2WDD - chain A; structure by X-ray diffraction, 1.50 A resolution.

# Chain A
Name: Sulfur oxidation protein soxb
Source organism: Thermus thermophilus
Notes: EC 3.12.2.1
UniProt: Q72IT0 (Q72IT0_THET2); residue numbers follow UniProt; this construct covers 24-573
Chain sequence (562 residues; row label = number of the first residue in the row):
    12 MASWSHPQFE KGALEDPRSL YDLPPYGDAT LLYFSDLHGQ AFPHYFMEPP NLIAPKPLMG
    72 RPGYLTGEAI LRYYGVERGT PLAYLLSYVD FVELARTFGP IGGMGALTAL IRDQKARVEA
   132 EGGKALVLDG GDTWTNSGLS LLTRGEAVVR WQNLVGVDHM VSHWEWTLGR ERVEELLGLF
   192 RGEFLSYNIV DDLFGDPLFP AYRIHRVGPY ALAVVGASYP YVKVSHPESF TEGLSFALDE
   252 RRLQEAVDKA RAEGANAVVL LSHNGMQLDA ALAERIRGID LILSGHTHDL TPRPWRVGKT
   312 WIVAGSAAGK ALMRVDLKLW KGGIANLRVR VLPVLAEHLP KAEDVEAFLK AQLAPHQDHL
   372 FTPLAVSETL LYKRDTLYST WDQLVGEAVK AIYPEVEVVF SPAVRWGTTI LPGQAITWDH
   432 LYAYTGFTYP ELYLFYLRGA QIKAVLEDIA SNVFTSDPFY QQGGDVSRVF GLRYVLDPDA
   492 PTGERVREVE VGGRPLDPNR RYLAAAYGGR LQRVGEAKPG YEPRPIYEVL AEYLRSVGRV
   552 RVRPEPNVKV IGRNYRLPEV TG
Unresolved in the structure: 12-30
Bound ions: Mn2+ site 1: Asp47, His49, Asp143, His299; Mn2+ site 2: Asp143, His174, His274, His297
Ligand contacts:
  - tertiary-butyl alcohol (TBU), molecule 1: Pro92, Phe109, Leu346, His349
  - tertiary-butyl alcohol (TBU), molecule 2: Leu152, Leu153, Tyr433, Tyr538
  - tertiary-butyl alcohol (TBU), molecule 3: Pro231, Lys234, Ser246, Phe247, Ala248
What the authors report for this chain:
  - binding site for sulfate ion: Trp175, Arg416
  - catalytic residues: Arg416 (proposed by the authors, not directly observed)

# In short
Ligands of chain A: 3 copies of tertiary-butyl alcohol. Asp47, His49, Asp143 and His299 coordinate Mn2+ site
1. Asp143, His174, His274 and His297 coordinate Mn2+ site 2. From the paper: the catalytic residue Arg416; a
binding site for sulfate ion at Trp175 and Arg416.
Chain A is Sulfur oxidation protein soxb (Thermus thermophilus); the structure, Termus thermophilus Sulfate
thiohydrolase SoxB in complex with Sulfate, was determined by X-ray diffraction (same publication as 2WDC,
2WDE and 2WDF).
